2AZ2 - chains A and B of the 4 polymer chains in the assembly; structure by X-ray diffraction, 2.60 A resolution.

== Chain A (and B) ==
Protein: B2 protein
From: Flock house virus
Notes: chain B of this document is another copy of the same molecule, construct and numbering; everything in this record applies to it too
UniProt: P68831 (B2_FHV); residue numbers follow UniProt; this construct covers 1-73
Chain sequence (73 residues; each row starts with the number of its first residue):
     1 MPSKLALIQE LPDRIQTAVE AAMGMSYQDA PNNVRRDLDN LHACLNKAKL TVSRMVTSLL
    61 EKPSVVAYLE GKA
Not modelled in the structure: 1, 72-73
What the authors report for this chain:
  - binding site for the 18-nt RNA strand: Asn40, Cys44, Lys47, Met55
  - binding site for the 18-nt RNA strand: Arg54
  - mutagenesis - C44A, C44S: decreased binding to the 18-nt RNA strand

== Interface between chain A and chain B ==
Pairs across the interface - 46 pairs, chain A then chain B:
  Lys4(A) - Met25(B)
  Lys4(A) - Ser26(B)  hydrogen bond (side chain-backbone)
  Lys4(A) - Asp29(B)  salt bridge
  Leu7(A) - Ala22(B)
  Ile8(A) - Met25(B)  hydrophobic
  Leu11(A) - Ala22(B)  hydrophobic
  Arg14(A) - Thr17(B)  hydrogen bond (side chain-backbone)
  Arg14(A) - Ala18(B)  hydrogen bond (side chain-backbone)
  Thr17(A) - Arg14(B)  hydrogen bond (backbone-side chain)
  Ala18(A) - Arg14(B)  hydrogen bond (backbone-side chain)
  Ala18(A) - Ala18(B)  hydrophobic
  Val19(A) - Ile15(B)  hydrophobic
  Ala21(A) - Leu7(B)  hydrophobic
  Ala22(A) - Leu11(B)  hydrophobic
  Met25(A) - Lys4(B)
  Ser26(A) - Lys4(B)  hydrogen bond (backbone-side chain)
  Ser26(A) - Tyr68(B)
  Tyr27(A) - Tyr68(B)
  Asp29(A) - Lys4(B)  salt bridge
  Asp29(A) - Tyr68(B)  hydrogen bond
  Ala30(A) - Tyr68(B)  hydrophobic
  Asn33(A) - Ser64(B)  hydrogen bond
  Val34(A) - Ser64(B)
  Asp37(A) - Lys62(B)  salt bridge
  Asp37(A) - Val65(B)
  Asn40(A) - Met55(B)
  Leu41(A) - Met55(B)
  Leu41(A) - Leu59(B)  hydrophobic
  Cys44(A) - Met55(B)  hydrophobic
  Leu45(A) - Leu11(B)  hydrophobic
  Leu45(A) - Val52(B)  hydrophobic
  Thr51(A) - Cys44(B)
  Met55(A) - Asn40(B)
  Met55(A) - Leu41(B)
  Met55(A) - Cys44(B)  hydrophobic
  Leu59(A) - Leu41(B)  hydrophobic
  Lys62(A) - Asp37(B)
  Ser64(A) - Val34(B)
  Val65(A) - Val34(B)
  Val65(A) - Asp37(B)
  Tyr68(A) - Ser26(B)
  Tyr68(A) - Tyr27(B)
  Tyr68(A) - Asp29(B)  hydrogen bond
  Tyr68(A) - Ala30(B)  hydrophobic
  Tyr68(A) - Pro31(B)
  Tyr68(A) - Val34(B)  hydrophobic
Other interface residues (no listed pair), chain A (35 interface residues in all): Ile15, Pro31, Leu38, Ala48, Val52, Leu69
Other interface residues (no listed pair), chain B (34 interface residues in all): Ile8, Glu20, Ala21, Asn33, Leu38, Leu45, Ala48, Thr51

== Summary ==
Chain A and chain B form an interface of 35 and 34 residues respectively; the contacts include 9 hydrogen
bonds and 3 salt bridges. Polar pairs include Lys4(A)-Asp29(B), Asp37(A)-Lys62(B) and Lys4(A)-Ser26(B). The
paper reports a binding site for the 18-nt RNA strand at Asn40(A), Cys44(A) and Lys47(A) among others; C44A
and C44S of chain A reduce binding to the 18-nt RNA strand.
Chain A and chain B are both B2 protein (Flock house virus); the structure, Flock House virus B2-dsRNA Complex
(P4122), was determined by X-ray diffraction together with 2AZ0 from the same study.
